5NL0 - chains E and J of the 11 polymer chains in the assembly; structure by X-ray diffraction, 5.40 A resolution (low resolution: residue-level contacts below are approximate; hydrogen-bond / salt-bridge calls are withheld).

== Chain E ==
Protein: Histone H3.2
Source organism: Xenopus laevis
UniProtKB: P84233 (H32_XENLA); residues 1-135 here correspond to UniProt positions 2-136 (UniProt number = residue number + 1)
Chain sequence (135 residues; each row starts with the number of its first residue):
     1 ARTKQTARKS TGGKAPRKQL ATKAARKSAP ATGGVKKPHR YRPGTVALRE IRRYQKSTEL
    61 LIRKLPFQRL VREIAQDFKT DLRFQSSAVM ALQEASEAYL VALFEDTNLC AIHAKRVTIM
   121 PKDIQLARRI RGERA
Not modelled in the structure: 1-37, 135
Differences from the reference sequence: engineered mutation Ala102 (Gly103 in P84233)
Swiss-Prot annotation at these positions:
  - modified residue: Arg2 (Asymmetric dimethylarginine), Thr3 (Phosphothreonine), Lys4 (Allysine), Gln5 (5-glutamyl dopamine), Thr6 (Phosphothreonine), Arg8 (Citrulline), Lys9 (N6,N6,N6-trimethyllysine), Ser10 (ADP-ribosylserine), Thr11 (Phosphothreonine), Lys14 (N6-(2-hydroxyisobutyryl)lysine), Arg17 (Asymmetric dimethylarginine), Lys18 (N6-(2-hydroxyisobutyryl)lysine), Lys23 (N6-(2-hydroxyisobutyryl)lysine), Arg26 (Citrulline), Lys27 (N6,N6,N6-trimethyllysine), Ser28 (ADP-ribosylserine), Lys36 (N6,N6,N6-trimethyllysine), Lys37 (N6-methyllysine), Tyr41 (Phosphotyrosine), Lys56 (N6,N6,N6-trimethyllysine) and 8 more in UniProt
  - lipidation: Cys110 (S-palmitoyl cysteine)

== Chain J ==
Molecule: 197-nt DNA strand
Source organism: synthetic construct
Sequence (197 nucleotides; each row starts with the number of its first residue; numbers below 1 keep their minus sign (DA-98 is residue -98)):
   -98 ACTACGTAAT ATTGGCCAGC TAGGATATCA CAATCCCGGT GCCGAGGCCG CTCAATTGGT
   -38 CGTAGACAGC TCTAGCACCG CTTAAACGCA CGTACGGATT CCGTACGTGC GTTTAAGCGG
    22 TGCTAGAGCT GTCTACGACC AATTGAGCGG CCTCGGCACC GGGATTGTGA TATCCTAGCT
    82 GGCCAATATT ACGTAGT
Not modelled in the structure: -98 to -97, 97-98

== Interface between chain E and chain J ==
Contacting residue pairs (22; chain E residue first):
  Arg40(E) - DA71(J)
  Arg42(E) - DA-5(J)
  Arg42(E) - DG70(J)
  Pro43(E) - DT-6(J)
  Pro43(E) - DA-5(J)
  Pro43(E) - DC-4(J)
  Thr45(E) - DG70(J)
  Arg63(E) - DA-14(J)
  Arg63(E) - DA-13(J)
  Arg72(E) - DC-23(J)
  Arg83(E) - DG-24(J)
  Arg83(E) - DC-23(J)
  Phe84(E) - DG-24(J)
  Phe84(E) - DC-23(J)
  Gln85(E) - DG-24(J)
  Ser86(E) - DG-24(J)
  Arg116(E) - DG-3(J)
  Arg116(E) - DG-2(J)
  Val117(E) - DG-3(J)
  Thr118(E) - DC-4(J)
  Thr118(E) - DG-3(J)
  Met120(E) - DG-2(J)
Also at the interface, not in a pair above, chain E (15 interface residues in all): Leu82

== Overview ==
The interface between chain E and chain J involves 15 residues on one side and 11 on the other.
Here chain E is Histone H3.2 (Xenopus laevis) and chain J is a 197-nt DNA strand (synthetic construct). Entry
5NL0 (Crystal structure of a 197-bp palindromic 601L nucleosome in complex with linker histone H1) was
determined by X-ray diffraction.
